5KLI - chains A and E of the 6 polymer chains in the assembly; structure by X-ray diffraction, 3.00 A resolution.

# Chain A (and E)
Protein: Cytochrome b
From: Rhodobacter sphaeroides
Notes: chain E of this document is another copy of the same molecule, construct and numbering; everything in this record applies to it too
UniProt: Q02761 (CYB_RHOSH); numbering as in UniProt (aligned over 1-445)
Amino-acid sequence (445 residues; row label = number of the first residue in the row):
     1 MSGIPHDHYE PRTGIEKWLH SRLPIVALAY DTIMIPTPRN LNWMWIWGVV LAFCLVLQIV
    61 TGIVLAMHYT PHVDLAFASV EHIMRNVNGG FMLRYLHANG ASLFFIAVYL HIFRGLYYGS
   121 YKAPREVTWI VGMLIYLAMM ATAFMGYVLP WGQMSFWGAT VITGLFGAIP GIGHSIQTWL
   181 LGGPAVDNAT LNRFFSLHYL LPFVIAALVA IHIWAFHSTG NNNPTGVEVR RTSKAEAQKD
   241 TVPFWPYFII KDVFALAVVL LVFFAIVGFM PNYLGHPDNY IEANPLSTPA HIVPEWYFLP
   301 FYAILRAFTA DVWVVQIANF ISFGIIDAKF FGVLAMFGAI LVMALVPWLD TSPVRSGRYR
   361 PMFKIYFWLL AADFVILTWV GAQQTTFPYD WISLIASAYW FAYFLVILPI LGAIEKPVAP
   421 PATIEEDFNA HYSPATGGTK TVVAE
Not modelled in the structure: 1-2, 431-445
Bound ions: heme Fe site 1: His97, His198; heme Fe site 2: His111, His212
Small-molecule neighbours:
  - ANJ ((2R,3S,6S,7R,8R)-3-{[3-(formylamino)-2-hydroxybenzoyl]amino}-8-hexyl-2,6-dimethyl-4,9-dioxo-1,5-dioxonan-7-yl (2S)-2-methylbutanoate): Thr37, Leu41, Trp45, Gly48, Val49, Ala52, Leu55, Val56, Ala206, Val209, Ile213, Phe216, His217, Asn221, Phe244, Phe248, Ile249, Asp252
  - heme (HEM), molecule 1: Met44, Trp45, Ile46, Trp47, Gly48, Val49, Leu51, Ala52, Phe104, Val108, His111, Ile112, Arg114, Ser120, Arg125, Thr128, Trp129, Gly132, Met133, Ile135, Tyr136, Met139, Ile205, Val209, His212, Phe216, Gly220, Asn221, Asn222
  - heme (HEM), molecule 2: Leu55, Gln58, Ile59, Gly62, Ile63, Leu65, Ala66, Tyr69, Val80, Arg94, His97, Ala98, Ala101, Phe104, Thr142, Ala143, Gly146, Tyr147, Leu149, Pro150, Phe195, His198, Tyr199, Pro202, Tyr297
  - lauryl oleyl phosphatidyl ethanolamine (LOP; (1R)-2-{[(R)-(2-aminoethoxy)(hydroxy)phosphoryl]oxy}-1-[(dodecanoyloxy)methyl]ethyl (9Z)-octadec-9-enoate): Met44, Trp47, Leu103, Ile106, Leu110, Phe113, Arg114, Tyr117, Tyr118, Val259, Val262, Phe263, Ile266, Arg358, Phe367, Trp368, Ala371, Phe374, Val375, Thr378
  - stigmatellin a (SMA): Leu137, Met140, Ala141, Phe144, Met145, Met154, Gly158, Val161, Ile162, Thr163, Leu165, Phe166, Leu180, Phe194, Leu197, Ile292, Val293, Pro294, Glu295, Phe298, Phe301, Tyr302, Leu305, Met336, Phe337, Ile340

# How chain A and chain E interact
Contacting residue pairs (68; chain A residue first):
  Trp18(A) - Glu126(E)
  Trp18(A) - Val127(E)  hydrophobic
  Leu19(A) - Val127(E)  hydrophobic
  Arg22(A) - Ala123(E)
  Arg22(A) - Pro124(E)  hydrogen bond (side chain-backbone)
  Arg22(A) - Glu126(E)  salt bridge
  Arg22(A) - Ala215(E)
  Arg22(A) - Ser218(E)
  Arg22(A) - Thr219(E)
  Leu23(A) - Trp214(E)  hydrophobic
  Leu23(A) - Ala215(E)  hydrophobic
  Pro24(A) - Trp214(E)
  Pro24(A) - Ser218(E)
  Ile25(A) - Ile211(E)  hydrophobic
  Ile25(A) - Trp214(E)  hydrophobic
  Leu28(A) - Trp214(E)  hydrophobic
  Ile63(A) - Ser196(E)  hydrogen bond (backbone-side chain)
  Ala66(A) - Asn192(E)
  Ala66(A) - Ser196(E)
  Met67(A) - Asn192(E)
  Met67(A) - Arg193(E)
  Met67(A) - Ser196(E)
  Met67(A) - Leu197(E)  hydrophobic
  His68(A) - Asn192(E)
  Tyr69(A) - Asn192(E)  hydrogen bond (backbone-side chain)
  Thr70(A) - His72(E)
  Thr70(A) - Asn192(E)
  Pro71(A) - Pro71(E)
  His72(A) - Thr70(E)
  His72(A) - Leu75(E)
  Leu75(A) - His72(E)
  Leu75(A) - Leu75(E)  hydrophobic
  Ala123(A) - Arg22(E)
  Pro124(A) - Arg22(E)  hydrogen bond (backbone-side chain)
  Glu126(A) - Trp18(E)
  Glu126(A) - Arg22(E)  salt bridge
  Val127(A) - Trp18(E)  hydrophobic
  Val127(A) - Arg22(E)
  Asn192(A) - Ala66(E)
  Asn192(A) - Met67(E)
  Asn192(A) - His68(E)
  Asn192(A) - Tyr69(E)  hydrogen bond (side chain-backbone)
  Asn192(A) - Thr70(E)
  Arg193(A) - Met67(E)
  Phe195(A) - Phe195(E)  hydrophobic
  Ser196(A) - Ile63(E)  hydrogen bond (side chain-backbone)
  Ser196(A) - Ala66(E)
  Ser196(A) - Met67(E)
  Ser196(A) - Tyr199(E)  hydrogen bond (backbone-side chain)
  Leu197(A) - Met67(E)  hydrophobic
  Tyr199(A) - Ser196(E)  hydrogen bond (side chain-backbone)
  Tyr199(A) - Tyr199(E)  hydrophobic
  Tyr199(A) - Leu200(E)
  Leu200(A) - Ile63(E)  hydrophobic
  Leu200(A) - Tyr199(E)  hydrogen bond (backbone-side chain)
  Leu200(A) - Phe203(E)  hydrophobic
  Phe203(A) - Leu200(E)  hydrophobic
  Phe203(A) - Phe203(E)  hydrophobic
  Ile211(A) - Leu23(E)  hydrophobic
  Trp214(A) - Leu23(E)  hydrophobic
  Trp214(A) - Pro24(E)
  Trp214(A) - Ile25(E)  hydrophobic
  Trp214(A) - Leu28(E)  hydrophobic
  Ala215(A) - Arg22(E)
  Ala215(A) - Leu23(E)  hydrophobic
  Ser218(A) - Arg22(E)
  Ser218(A) - Pro24(E)
  Thr219(A) - Arg22(E)
Interface residues without a listed pair, chain A (35 interface residues in all): Arg125, Ala189
Interface residues without a listed pair, chain E (33 interface residues in all): Leu19

# Summary
The interface between chain A and chain E involves 35 residues on one side and 33 on the other; the contacts
include 9 hydrogen bonds and 2 salt bridges. Polar contacts include Arg22(A)-Glu126(E), Arg22(A)-Pro124(E) and
Ile63(A)-Ser196(E).
Both chains are Cytochrome b (Rhodobacter sphaeroides). Entry 5KLI (Rhodobacter sphaeroides bc1 with
stigmatellin and antimycin) was determined by X-ray diffraction (same publication as 5KKZ).
